4YA1 - chains C and D of the 28 polymer chains in the assembly; structure by X-ray diffraction, 2.90 A resolution.

[Chain C]
Molecule: Proteasome subunit alpha type-4
Source organism: Saccharomyces cerevisiae S288c
Notes: EC 3.4.25.1
UniProt: P40303 (PSA4_YEAST); residues -1 to 252 here correspond to UniProt positions 1-254 (UniProt number = residue number + 2)
Chain sequence (254 residues; each row starts with the number of its first residue; numbers below 1 keep their minus sign (Met-1 is residue -1)):
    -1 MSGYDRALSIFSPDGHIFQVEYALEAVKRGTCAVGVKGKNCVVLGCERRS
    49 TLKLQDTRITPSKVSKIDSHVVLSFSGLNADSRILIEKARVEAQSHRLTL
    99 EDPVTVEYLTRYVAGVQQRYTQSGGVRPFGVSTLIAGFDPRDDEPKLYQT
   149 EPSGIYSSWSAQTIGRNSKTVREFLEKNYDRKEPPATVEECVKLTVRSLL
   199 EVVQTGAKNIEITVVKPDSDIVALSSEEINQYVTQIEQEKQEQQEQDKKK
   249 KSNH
Unresolved in the structure: -1 to 0, 241-252
Swiss-Prot annotation at these positions:
  - modified residue: Thr58 (Phosphothreonine)

[Chain D]
Molecule: Proteasome subunit alpha type-5
Source organism: Saccharomyces cerevisiae S288c
Notes: EC 3.4.25.1
UniProt: P32379 (PSA5_YEAST); residues -7 to 252 here correspond to UniProt positions 1-260 (UniProt number = residue number + 8)
Chain sequence (260 residues; row label = number of the first residue in the row; numbers below 1 keep their minus sign (Met-7 is residue -7)):
    -7 MFLTRSEYDRGVSTFSPEGRLFQVEYSLEAIKLGSTAIGIATKEGVVLGV
    43 EKRATSPLLESDSIEKIVEIDRHIGCAMSGLTADARSMIEHARTAAVTHN
    93 LYYDEDINVESLTQSVCDLALRFGEGASGEERLMSRPFGVALLIAGHDAD
   143 DGYQLFHAEPSGTFYRYNAKAIGSGSEGAQAELLNEWHSSLTLKEAELLV
   193 LKILKQVMEEKLDENNAQLSCITKQDGFKIYDNEKTAELIKELKEKEAAE
   243 SPEEADVEMS
Unresolved in the structure: -7 to 0, 118-124, 243-252

[Interface between chain C and chain D]
Pairs across the interface (61; chain C residue first):
  Asp3(C) - Glu117(D)
  Arg4(C) - Glu117(D)
  Ala5(C) - Val4(D)  hydrophobic
  Ala5(C) - Glu117(D)  hydrogen bond (backbone-side chain)
  Ala5(C) - Ser127(D)
  Ser7(C) - Ser127(D)
  Ser7(C) - Arg128(D)
  Ile8(C) - Gln15(D)
  Phe9(C) - Gln15(D)
  Phe9(C) - Tyr18(D)
  Phe9(C) - Ser19(D)
  Phe9(C) - Ala22(D)  hydrophobic
  Phe9(C) - Leu73(D)  hydrophobic
  Phe9(C) - Arg128(D)
  Phe9(C) - Pro129(D)
  Phe9(C) - Gly131(D)
  Ser10(C) - Tyr18(D)
  Pro11(C) - Tyr18(D)  hydrophobic
  Pro11(C) - Glu21(D)
  Gly13(C) - Tyr18(D)
  Gly13(C) - Glu21(D)
  Gly13(C) - Ala22(D)
  His14(C) - Leu25(D)
  Ile15(C) - Leu73(D)  hydrophobic
  Ile15(C) - Arg128(D)
  Lys35(C) - Glu52(D)  salt bridge
  Gln116(C) - Ala75(D)
  Gln116(C) - Asp76(D)
  Thr119(C) - Arg128(D)  hydrogen bond (backbone-side chain)
  Gln120(C) - Met126(D)
  Gln120(C) - Ser127(D)  hydrogen bond (backbone-backbone)
  Gln120(C) - Arg128(D)
  Gln120(C) - Phe130(D)
  Ser121(C) - Ser127(D)
  Gly122(C) - Ser127(D)
  Ser151(C) - Ala75(D)
  Gly152(C) - Ala75(D)
  Ile153(C) - Thr74(D)
  Ile153(C) - Ala75(D)  hydrophobic
  Ser155(C) - Leu51(D)
  Ser155(C) - Ser55(D)
  Ser156(C) - Leu51(D)
  Ser156(C) - Glu52(D)  hydrogen bond
  Ser156(C) - Ser55(D)  hydrogen bond (backbone-side chain)
  Trp157(C) - Thr47(D)
  Trp157(C) - Ser48(D)
  Trp157(C) - Leu50(D)
  Trp157(C) - Leu51(D)
  Trp157(C) - Glu52(D)
  Ser158(C) - Leu50(D)  hydrogen bond (backbone-backbone)
  Ser158(C) - Glu52(D)  hydrogen bond
  Ala159(C) - Leu50(D)
  Leu173(C) - Leu50(D)  hydrophobic
  Glu174(C) - Ser48(D)  hydrogen bond
  Glu174(C) - Pro49(D)
  Glu174(C) - Leu50(D)
  Tyr177(C) - Leu50(D)  hydrophobic
  Arg179(C) - Pro49(D)  hydrogen bond (side chain-backbone)
  Arg179(C) - Leu50(D)
  Arg179(C) - Leu51(D)  hydrogen bond (side chain-backbone)
  Arg179(C) - Glu52(D)
Other interface residues (no listed pair), chain C (31 interface residues in all): Asp12, Arg170
Other interface residues (no listed pair), chain D (26 interface residues in all): Asp1

[Summary]
31 residues of chain C face 26 of chain D across their interface; the contacts include 10 hydrogen bonds and 1
salt bridge. Polar contacts include Lys35(C)-Glu52(D), Ala5(C)-Glu117(D) and Thr119(C)-Arg128(D).
Chain C is Proteasome subunit alpha type-4 and chain D is Proteasome subunit alpha type-5, both from
Saccharomyces cerevisiae S288c; the structure, Yeast 20S proteasome beta2-H116N mutant, was determined by
X-ray diffraction together with 4Y69, 4Y6A, 4Y6V, 4Y6Z, 4Y70, 4Y74 and 34 further entries from the same study.
